9FFQ - chains E and A of the 6 polymer chains in the assembly; structure by electron microscopy, 3.10 A resolution.

== Chain E ==
Name: Gamma-aminobutyric acid receptor subunit beta-3
Source organism: Homo sapiens
Reference sequence: P28472 (GBRB3_HUMAN); residues 1-448 here correspond to UniProt positions 26-473 (UniProt number = residue number + 25)
Chain sequence (395 residues; numbered -53 to 448; 107 numbers in that range are skipped by the numbering (no residue carries them; nothing is unmodelled there); the number before each row is that of its first residue; numbers below 1 keep their minus sign (Met-53 is residue -53)):
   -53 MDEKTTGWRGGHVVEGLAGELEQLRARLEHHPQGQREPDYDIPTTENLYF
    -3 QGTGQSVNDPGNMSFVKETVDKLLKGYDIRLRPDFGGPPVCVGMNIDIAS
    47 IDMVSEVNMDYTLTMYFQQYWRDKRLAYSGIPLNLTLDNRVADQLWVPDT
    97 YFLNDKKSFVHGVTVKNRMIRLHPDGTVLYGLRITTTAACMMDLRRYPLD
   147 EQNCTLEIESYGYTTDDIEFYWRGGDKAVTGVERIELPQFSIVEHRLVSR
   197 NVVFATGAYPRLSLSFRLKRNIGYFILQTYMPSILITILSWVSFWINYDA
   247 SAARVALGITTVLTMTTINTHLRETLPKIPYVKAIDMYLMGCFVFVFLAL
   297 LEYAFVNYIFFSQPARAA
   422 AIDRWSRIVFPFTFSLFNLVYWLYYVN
Unresolved in the structure: -53 to 7, 448
Sequence notes: initiating methionine (-53); expression tag (-52 to 0); linker (308-314)
UniProt features mapped onto this chain:
  - binding site (benzamidine): Asp95 to Tyr97, Glu155 to Tyr157, Phe200
  - binding site (4-aminobutanoate): Tyr97, Glu155, Tyr157, Thr202
  - binding site (histamine): Tyr97, Ser156, Tyr157, Thr202
  - glycosylation (N-linked (GlcNAc...) asparagine): Asn8, Asn80, Asn149
Disulfide bonds: Cys136-Cys150
Covalent attachments: N-acetylglucosamine (NAG) linked to Asn80; glycan linked to Asn149
Small-molecule neighbours: gamma-amino-butanoic acid (ABU): Tyr97, Glu155, Ser156, Tyr157, Phe200, Thr202, Tyr205

== Chain A ==
Name: Gamma-aminobutyric acid receptor subunit alpha-1
Source organism: Homo sapiens
Reference sequence: P14867 (GBRA1_HUMAN); residues 5-429 here correspond to UniProt positions 32-456 (UniProt number = residue number + 27)
Chain sequence (411 residues; numbered -52 to 429; 71 numbers in that range are skipped by the numbering (no residue carries them; nothing is unmodelled there); the number before each row is that of its first residue; numbers below 1 keep their minus sign (Met-52 is residue -52)):
   -52 MDEKTTGWRGGHVVEGLAGELEQLRARLEHHPQGQREPDYDIPTTENLYF
    -2 QGTGQPSQDELKDNTTVFTRILDRLLDGYDNRLRPGLGERVTEVKTDIFV
    48 TSFGPVSDHDMEYTIDVFFRQSWKDERLKFKGPMTVLRLNNLMASKIWTP
    98 DTFFHNGKKSVAHNMTMPNKLLRITEDGTLLYTMRLTVRAECPMHLEDFP
   148 MDAHACPLKFGSYAYTRAEVVYEWTREPARSVVVAEDGSRLNQYDLLGQT
   198 VDSGIVQSSTGEYVVMTTHFHLKRKIGYFVIQTYLPCIMTVILSQVSFWL
   248 NRESVPARTVFGVTTVLTMTTLSISARNSLPKVAYATAMDWFIAVCYAFV
   298 FSALIEFATVNYFTKS
   385 QPARAAKIDRLSRIAFPLLFGIFNLVYWATYLNREPQLKAPTPHQ
Unresolved in the structure: -52 to 11, 419-429
Sequence notes: initiating methionine (-52); expression tag (-51 to 4); linker (313, 385-390)
UniProt features mapped onto this chain:
  - binding site (4-aminobutanoate): Arg67, Thr130
  - binding site (3alpha-hydroxy-5alpha-pregnan-11,20-dione): Trp246
  - glycosylation (N-linked (GlcNAc...) asparagine): Asn11, Asn111
Disulfide bonds: Cys139-Cys153
Covalent attachments: glycan linked to Asn111
Small-molecule neighbours: gamma-amino-butanoic acid (ABU): Phe65, Arg67, Leu118, Thr130

== How chain E and chain A interact ==
Contacting residue pairs (79):
  Met9(E) - Leu30(A)  hydrophobic
  Met9(E) - Arg31(A)
  Met9(E) - Gly33(A)
  Met9(E) - Arg74(A)
  Val12(E) - Leu30(A)  hydrophobic
  Val12(E) - Leu34(A)  hydrophobic
  Lys13(E) - Gly25(A)
  Lys13(E) - Asp27(A)
  Lys13(E) - Leu30(A)
  Val16(E) - Arg29(A)
  Asp17(E) - Arg29(A)  salt bridge
  Asp43(E) - Ser206(A)  hydrogen bond
  Ser46(E) - Glu138(A)  hydrogen bond
  Asp48(E) - Lys105(A)  salt bridge
  Met49(E) - Asp57(A)
  Tyr62(E) - Phe100(A)
  Tyr62(E) - His102(A)
  Tyr62(E) - Tyr160(A)
  Thr82(E) - Ala161(A)
  Thr82(E) - Tyr162(A)
  Thr82(E) - Glu166(A)
  Leu83(E) - Leu30(A)  hydrophobic
  Leu83(E) - Tyr162(A)
  Asp84(E) - Asn28(A)
  Asp84(E) - Arg29(A)  hydrogen bond (backbone-backbone)
  Asp84(E) - Tyr162(A)
  Arg86(E) - Asn28(A)
  Arg86(E) - Ser92(A)  hydrogen bond (side chain-backbone)
  Arg86(E) - Ile94(A)
  Val87(E) - Arg29(A)
  Gln90(E) - Arg29(A)
  Phe105(E) - Lys106(A)
  His107(E) - Lys105(A)  hydrogen bond (side chain-backbone)
  Val109(E) - Thr99(A)
  Val109(E) - Phe100(A)
  Val109(E) - Ser107(A)
  Val109(E) - Ala109(A)
  Val109(E) - Leu133(A)  hydrophobic
  Thr110(E) - Thr99(A)  hydrogen bond (side chain-backbone)
  Thr110(E) - Met131(A)
  Val111(E) - Asp98(A)
  Asn113(E) - Phe100(A)
  Asn113(E) - Tyr160(A)
  Arg114(E) - Tyr160(A)
  Met115(E) - Tyr160(A)  hydrophobic
  Met115(E) - Ala161(A)  hydrophobic
  Met115(E) - Thr207(A)
  Arg117(E) - Ala161(A)  hydrogen bond (side chain-backbone)
  Arg117(E) - Thr163(A)
  Arg117(E) - Thr207(A)  hydrogen bond (side chain-backbone)
  Arg117(E) - Tyr210(A)  hydrogen bond
  Leu125(E) - Thr207(A)
  Gly127(E) - Tyr160(A)
  Leu128(E) - Tyr160(A)  hydrogen bond (backbone-side chain)
  Arg129(E) - Phe100(A)
  Arg129(E) - Phe101(A)  hydrogen bond (side chain-backbone)
  Arg129(E) - His102(A)
  Arg129(E) - Gly104(A)
  Arg129(E) - Tyr160(A)
  Pro184(E) - Ala281(A)
  Tyr220(E) - Lys279(A)
  Tyr220(E) - Val280(A)
  Leu223(E) - Arg274(A)  hydrogen bond (backbone-side chain)
  Leu223(E) - Tyr282(A)
  Gln224(E) - Arg274(A)
  Leu231(E) - Tyr294(A)
  Leu235(E) - Val263(A)  hydrophobic
  Leu235(E) - Thr267(A)
  Leu235(E) - Tyr294(A)
  Leu235(E) - Phe298(A)  hydrophobic
  Ile242(E) - Val260(A)  hydrophobic
  Ala249(E) - Val260(A)
  Ala252(E) - Leu264(A)
  Leu253(E) - Val260(A)  hydrophobic
  Leu253(E) - Leu264(A)
  Thr256(E) - Leu264(A)
  Thr260(E) - Ile271(A)
  Ile264(E) - Ile271(A)  hydrophobic
  His267(E) - Asn275(A)  hydrogen bond
Other interface residues (no listed pair), chain E (55 interface residues in all): Leu20, Gln64, Tyr66, Leu79, Asn80, Leu81, Thr131, Pro228, Ala246, Ala248, Thr263, Thr271
Other interface residues (no listed pair), chain A (56 interface residues in all): Tyr26, Gly35, Phe66, Trp95, Pro97, Val108, Thr256, Val257, Thr268, Ala283

== Overview ==
Chain E and chain A form an interface of 55 and 56 residues respectively; the contacts include 13 hydrogen
bonds and 2 salt bridges. Polar contacts include Asp17(E)-Arg29(A), Asp48(E)-Lys105(A) and Asp43(E)-Ser206(A).
Bound to chain E: gamma-amino-butanoic acid. Chain A binds gamma-amino-butanoic acid.
Chain E is Gamma-aminobutyric acid receptor subunit beta-3 and chain A is Gamma-aminobutyric acid receptor
subunit alpha-1, both from Homo sapiens; the structure, Cryo-EM structure of the alpha1beta3 GABA(A) receptor
in complex with GABA and Mb25 in the short-lived ..., was determined by electron microscopy.
